Entry 2KFZ (X-ray diffraction, 2.03 A resolution); this record covers chains B and A.

# Chain B
Molecule: 7-nt DNA strand
Sequence (7 nucleotides; row label = number of the first residue in the row):
  1001 GCTTAXG
Unresolved in the structure: 1001-1003
Modified positions: US1 (2'-deoxy-3'-thiouridine 5'-(dihydrogen phosphate)) at position 1006
Metal / ion sites: Zn2+: DG1007 (shared with Asp355(A), Glu357(A), Asp501(A) of chain A)

# Chain A
Molecule: Klenow fragment of DNA polymerase I
From: Escherichia coli
Notes: EC 2.7.7.7; fragment: large fragment, klenow fragment
Reference sequence: P00582 (DPO1_ECOLI); aligned to UniProt positions 325-929 over residues 324-928 (the alignment contains insertions or deletions, so no single offset holds)
Sequence (605 residues; row label = number of the first residue in the row):
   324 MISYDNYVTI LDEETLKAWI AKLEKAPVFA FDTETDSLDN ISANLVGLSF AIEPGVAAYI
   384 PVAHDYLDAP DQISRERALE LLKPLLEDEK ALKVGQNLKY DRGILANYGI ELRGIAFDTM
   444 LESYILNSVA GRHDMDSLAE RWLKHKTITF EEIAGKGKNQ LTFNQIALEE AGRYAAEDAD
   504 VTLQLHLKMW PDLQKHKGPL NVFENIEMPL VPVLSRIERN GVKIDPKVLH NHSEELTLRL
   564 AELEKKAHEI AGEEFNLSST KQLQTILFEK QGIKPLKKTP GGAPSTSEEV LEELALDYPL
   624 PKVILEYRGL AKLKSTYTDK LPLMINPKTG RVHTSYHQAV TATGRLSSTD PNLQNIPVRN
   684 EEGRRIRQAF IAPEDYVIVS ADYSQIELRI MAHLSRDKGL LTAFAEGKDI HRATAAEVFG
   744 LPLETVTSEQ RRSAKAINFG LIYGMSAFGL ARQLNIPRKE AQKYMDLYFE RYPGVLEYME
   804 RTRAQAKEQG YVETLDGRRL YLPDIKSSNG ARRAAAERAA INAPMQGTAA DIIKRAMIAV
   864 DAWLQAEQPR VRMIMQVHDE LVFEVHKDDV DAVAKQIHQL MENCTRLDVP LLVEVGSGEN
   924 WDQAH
Unresolved in the structure: 603-606
Sequence notes: engineered mutation Met324 (Val in P00582)
Metal / ion sites: Zn2+ site 1: Asp355, Glu357, Asp501 (shared with DG1007(B) of chain B); Zn2+ site 2 near Asp355 (its only coordinating residue here); Zn2+ site 3: Glu572, His901, Glu905; Zn2+ site 4: Glu710, Asp882; Mg2+: Asn761, Tyr791

# Interface between chain B and chain A
Pairs across the interface (26; chain B residue first):
  DA1005(B) with Gln419(A), phosphate contact; Asn420(A), hydrogen bond to the base; Lys422(A), hydrogen bond to the base; Met443(A), sugar contact; Arg455(A), salt bridge to the phosphate; Asp457(A), sugar contact; Ser658(A), base contact; Tyr659(A), base contact; His660(A), hydrogen bond to the base
  US1_1006(B) with Leu361(A), base contact; Gln419(A), base contact; Asn420(A), hydrogen bond to the sugar; Asp457(A), base contact; Met458(A), base contact
  DG1007(B) with Asp355(A), phosphate contact; Thr356(A), sugar contact; Glu357(A), phosphate contact; Thr358(A), hydrogen bond to the phosphate; Leu361(A), base contact; Tyr423(A), sugar contact; Phe473(A), stacking on the base; Glu474(A), base contact; Gln483(A), base contact; Phe486(A), phosphate contact; Tyr497(A), hydrogen bond to the phosphate; Asp501(A), phosphate contact
Other interface residues (no listed pair), chain B (4 interface residues in all): DT1004
Other interface residues (no listed pair), chain A (23 interface residues in all): Ser360

# In short
4 residues of chain B and 23 residues of chain A are in contact, with 6 hydrogen bonds, 1 salt bridge and 1
aromatic stacking contact. Polar contacts include DA1005(B)-Asn420(A), DA1005(B)-Lys422(A) and
DA1005(B)-His660(A). Asp355(A), Glu357(A), Asp501(A) and DG1007(B) coordinate Zn2+ site 1.
Here chain B is a 7-nt DNA strand and chain A is Klenow fragment of DNA polymerase I (Escherichia coli). Entry
2KFZ (Klenow fragment with bridging-sulfur substrate and zinc only) was determined by X-ray diffraction (same
publication as 2KZZ, 2KZM and 2KFN).
